Entry 3VMG (X-ray diffraction, 1.95 A resolution); this record covers chains A and B of the 6 polymer chains in the assembly.

Chain A (and B):
Molecule: Terminal oxygenase component of carbazole
Notes: EC 1.14.12.22; chain B of this document is another copy of the same molecule, construct and numbering; everything in this record applies to it too
UniProt: Q84II6 (Q84II6_9BURK); residue numbers follow UniProt; this construct covers 1-384
Amino-acid sequence (392 residues; row label = number of the first residue in the row):
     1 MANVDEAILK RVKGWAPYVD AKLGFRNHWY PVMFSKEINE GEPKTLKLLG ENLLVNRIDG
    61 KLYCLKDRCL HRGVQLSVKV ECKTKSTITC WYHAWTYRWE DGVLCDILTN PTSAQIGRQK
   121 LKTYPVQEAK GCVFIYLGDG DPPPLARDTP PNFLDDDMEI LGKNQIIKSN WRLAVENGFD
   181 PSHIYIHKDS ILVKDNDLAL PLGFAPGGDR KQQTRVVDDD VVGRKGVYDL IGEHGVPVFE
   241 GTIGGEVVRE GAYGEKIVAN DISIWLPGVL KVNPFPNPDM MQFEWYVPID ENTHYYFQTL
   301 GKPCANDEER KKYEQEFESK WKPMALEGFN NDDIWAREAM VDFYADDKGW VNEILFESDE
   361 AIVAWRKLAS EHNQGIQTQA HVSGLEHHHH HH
Unresolved in the structure: 390-392
Sequence notes: expression tag (385-392)
Bound ions: 2Fe-2S cluster Fe: C69, H71, C90, H93; Fe2+: H183, H187, D333
Ligand contacts: 2Fe-2S cluster (FES): C69, H71, R72, V74, C90, Y92, H93, A94, W95
What the authors report for this chain:
  - catalytic residues: E284, Y296, R337 (proposed by the authors, not directly observed)

Chain A / chain B interface:
Contacting residue pairs (76; chain A residue first):
  R11(A) - H388(B)  hydrogen bond
  E176(A) - R72(B)  salt bridge
  N177(A) - Y92(B)  hydrogen bond
  D180(A) - H93(B)  salt bridge
  S182(A) - H93(B)
  S182(A) - T109(B)
  H183(A) - Y92(B)
  H183(A) - H93(B)
  Y185(A) - E81(B)  hydrogen bond
  Y185(A) - K83(B)
  Y185(A) - T89(B)
  Y185(A) - C90(B)
  Y185(A) - W91(B)
  Y185(A) - Y92(B)
  Y185(A) - A94(B)
  Y185(A) - L108(B)
  Y185(A) - T109(B)
  I186(A) - W91(B)
  I186(A) - Y92(B)
  K188(A) - E81(B)  salt bridge
  L202(A) - T109(B)
  G203(A) - T109(B)
  F204(A) - T109(B)  hydrogen bond (backbone-backbone)
  F204(A) - N110(B)
  A205(A) - N110(B)
  P206(A) - N110(B)
  V238(A) - L108(B)
  V238(A) - P111(B)
  G241(A) - L108(B)
  T242(A) - D106(B)
  T242(A) - L108(B)
  I243(A) - K83(B)
  I243(A) - T84(B)
  I243(A) - T87(B)
  I243(A) - T89(B)
  I243(A) - D106(B)
  I243(A) - L108(B)  hydrophobic
  G244(A) - D106(B)  hydrogen bond (backbone-side chain)
  V248(A) - K83(B)
  V248(A) - T84(B)
  W335(A) - V78(B)  hydrophobic
  W335(A) - K79(B)
  W335(A) - W91(B)  hydrophobic
  A336(A) - W91(B)  hydrophobic
  A339(A) - V74(B)
  A339(A) - W91(B)  hydrophobic
  M340(A) - R72(B)
  M340(A) - V74(B)  hydrophobic
  M340(A) - Y92(B)
  F343(A) - R68(B)
  F343(A) - R72(B)
  F343(A) - G73(B)
  Y344(A) - R72(B)  hydrogen bond
  D346(A) - S383(B)
  K348(A) - S383(B)
  K348(A) - E386(B)  salt bridge
  N352(A) - S383(B)  hydrogen bond (side chain-backbone)
  E353(A) - H71(B)
  I354(A) - L70(B)  hydrogen bond (backbone-backbone)
  I354(A) - H71(B)  hydrogen bond (backbone-backbone)
  I354(A) - W95(B)
  I354(A) - Q115(B)
  I354(A) - Q119(B)
  L355(A) - Q115(B)  hydrogen bond (backbone-side chain)
  F356(A) - H71(B)
  F356(A) - W95(B)
  F356(A) - I107(B)  hydrophobic
  F356(A) - T109(B)
  F356(A) - S113(B)
  F356(A) - Q115(B)
  E357(A) - N110(B)
  E357(A) - S113(B)  hydrogen bond
  E357(A) - A114(B)  hydrogen bond (side chain-backbone)
  D359(A) - H71(B)  salt bridge
  I362(A) - R72(B)
  R366(A) - R72(B)
Also at the interface, not in a pair above, chain A (38 interface residues in all): D342
Also at the interface, not in a pair above, chain B (37 interface residues in all): Q75, T96, T112, G384, H387

Summary:
38 residues of chain A and 37 residues of chain B are in contact; the contacts include 12 hydrogen bonds and 5
salt bridges. Polar pairs include E176(A)-R72(B), D180(A)-H93(B) and K188(A)-E81(B). Bound to chain A: 2Fe-2S
cluster. From the paper: catalytic residues E284(A), Y296(A) and R337(A).
Chain A and chain B are both Terminal oxygenase component of carbazole; the structure, Reduced carbazole-bound
complex between oxygenase and ferredoxin in carbazole 1,9a-dioxygenase, was determined by X-ray diffraction
together with 3VMH and 3VMI from the same study.
